PDB entry 5TR0 | X-ray diffraction, 1.85 A resolution | chain A

Chain A:
Protein: Seed linoleate 13S-lipoxygenase-1
From: Glycine max
Notes: EC 1.13.11.12
Reference sequence: P08170 (LOX1_SOYBN); numbering as in UniProt (aligned over 1-839)
Chain sequence (839 residues; numbered 1 to 839; the number before each row is that of its first residue):
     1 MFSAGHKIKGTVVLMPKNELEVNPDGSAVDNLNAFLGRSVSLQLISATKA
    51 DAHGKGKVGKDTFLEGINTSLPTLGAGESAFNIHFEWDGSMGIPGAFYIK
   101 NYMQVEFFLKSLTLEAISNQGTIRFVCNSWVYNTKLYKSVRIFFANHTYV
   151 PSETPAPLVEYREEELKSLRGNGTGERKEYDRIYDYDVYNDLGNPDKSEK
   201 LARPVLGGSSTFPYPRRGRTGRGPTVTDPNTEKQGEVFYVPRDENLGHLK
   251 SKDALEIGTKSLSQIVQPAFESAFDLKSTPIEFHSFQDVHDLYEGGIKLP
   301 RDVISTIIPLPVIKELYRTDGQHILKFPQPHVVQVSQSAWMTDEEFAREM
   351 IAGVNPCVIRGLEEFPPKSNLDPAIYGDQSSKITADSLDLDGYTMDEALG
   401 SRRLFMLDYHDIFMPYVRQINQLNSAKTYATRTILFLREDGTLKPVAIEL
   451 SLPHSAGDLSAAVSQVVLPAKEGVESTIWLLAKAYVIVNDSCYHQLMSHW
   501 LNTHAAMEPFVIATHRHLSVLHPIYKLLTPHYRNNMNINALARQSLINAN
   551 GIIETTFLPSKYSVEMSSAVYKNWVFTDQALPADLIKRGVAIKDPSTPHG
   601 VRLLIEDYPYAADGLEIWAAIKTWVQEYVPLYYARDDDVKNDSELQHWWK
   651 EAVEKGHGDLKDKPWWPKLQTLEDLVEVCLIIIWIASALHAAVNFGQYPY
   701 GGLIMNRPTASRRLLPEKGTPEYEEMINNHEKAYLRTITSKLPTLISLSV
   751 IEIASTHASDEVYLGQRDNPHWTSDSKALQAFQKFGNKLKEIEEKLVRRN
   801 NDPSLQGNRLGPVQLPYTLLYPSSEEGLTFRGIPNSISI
Disordered / not traced: 1-5, 24-30, 455-461
Sequence notes: engineered mutation Ala754 (Leu in P08170)
Metal / ion sites: Fe2+: His499, His504, His690, Ile839
Swiss-Prot annotation at these positions:
  - binding site (Fe cation): His499, His504, His690, Asn694, Ile839
What the authors report for this chain:
  - Fe2+ coordination: His499
  - mutagenesis - L754A (Ea(H) = 4.1 kcal/mol): decreased catalytic activity (citing earlier work)

Summary:
His499, His504, His690 and Ile839 coordinate Fe2+. Curated annotation (UniProt) lists 5 Fe cation-binding
residues. The paper reports that L754A reduces catalytic activity; Fe2+ coordination by His499.
Chain A is Seed linoleate 13S-lipoxygenase-1 (Glycine max); the structure, Lipoxygenase-1 (soybean) L754A
mutant at 293K, was determined by X-ray diffraction (same publication as 5TQN and 5TQO).
